Entry 8WI9 (electron microscopy, 3.50 A resolution); this record covers chains a and q of the 24 polymer chains in the assembly.

Chain a:
Molecule: 16S rRNA
Source organism: Mycolicibacterium smegmatis MC2 155
Sequence (1528 nucleotides; row label = number of the first residue in the row):
     1 UUUUUGUUUG GAGAGUUUGA UCCUGGCUCA GGACGAACGC UGGCGGCGUG CUUAACACAU
    61 GCAAGUCGAA CGGAAAGGCC CUUUCGGGGG UACUCGAGUG GCGAACGGGU GAGUAACACG
   121 UGGGUGAUCU GCCCUGCACU UUGGGAUAAG CCUGGGAAAC UGGGUCUAAU ACCGAAUACA
   181 CCCUGCUGGU CGCAUGGCCU GGUAGGGGAA AGCUUUUGCG GUGUGGGAUG GGCCCGCGGC
   241 CUAUCAGCUU GUUGGUGGGG UGAUGGCCUA CCAAGGCGAC GACGGGUAGC CGGCCUGAGA
   301 GGGUGACCGG CCACACUGGG ACUGAGAUAC GGCCCAGACU CCUACGGGAG GCAGCAGUGG
   361 GGAAUAUUGC ACAAUGGGCG CAAGCCUGAU GCAGCGACGC CGCGUGAGGG AUGACGGCCU
   421 UCGGGUUGUA AACCUCUUUC AGCACAGACG AAGCGCAAGU GACGGUAUGU GCAGAAGAAG
   481 GACCGGCCAA CUACGUGCCA GCAGCCGCGG UAAUACGUAG GGUCCGAGCG UUGUCCGGAA
   541 UUACUGGGCG UAAAGAGCUC GUAGGUGGUU UGUCGCGUUG UUCGUGAAAA CUCACAGCUU
   601 AACUGUGGGC GUGCGGGCGA UACGGGCAGA CUAGAGUACU GCAGGGGAGA CUGGAAUUCC
   661 UGGUGUAGCG GUGGAAUGCG CAGAUAUCAG GAGGAACACC GGUGGCGAAG GCGGGUCUCU
   721 GGGCAGUAAC UGACGCUGAG GAGCGAAAGC GUGGGGAGCG AACAGGAUUA GAUACCCUGG
   781 UAGUCCACGC CGUAAACGGU GGGUACUAGG UGUGGGUUUC CUUCCUUGGG AUCCGUGCCG
   841 UAGCUAACGC AUUAAGUACC CCGCCUGGGG AGUACGGCCG CAAGGCUAAA ACUCAAAGGA
   901 AUUGACGGGG GCCCGCACAA GCGGCGGAGC AUGUGGAUUA AUUCGAUGCA ACGCGAAGAA
   961 CCUUACCUGG GUUUGACAUG CACAGGACGC CGGCAGAGAU GUCGGUUCCC UUGUGGCCUG
  1021 UGUGCAGGUG GUGCAUGGCU GUCGUCAGCU CGUGUCGUGA GAUGUUGGGU UAAGUCCCGC
  1081 AACGAGCGCA ACCCUUGUCU CAUGUUGCCA GCACGUUAUG GUGGGGACUC GUGAGAGACU
  1141 GCCGGGGUCA ACUCGGAGGA AGGUGGGGAU GACGUCAAGU CAUCAUGCCC CUUAUGUCCA
  1201 GGGCUUCACA CAUGCUACAA UGGCCGGUAC AAAGGGCUGC GAUGCCGUGA GGUGGAGCGA
  1261 AUCCUUUCAA AGCCGGUCUC AGUUCGGAUC GGGGUCUGCA ACUCGACCCC GUGAAGUCGG
  1321 AGUCGCUAGU AAUCGCAGAU CAGCAACGCU GCGGUGAAUA CGUUCCCGGG CCUUGUACAC
  1381 ACCGCCCGUC ACGUCAUGAA AGUCGGUAAC ACCCGAAGCC GGUGGCCUAA CCCUUGUGGA
  1441 GGGAGCCGUC GAAGGUGGGA UCGGCGAUUG GGACGAAGUC GUAACAAGGU AGCCGUACCG
  1501 GAAGGUGCGG CUGGAUCACC UCCUUUCU
Disordered / not traced: 1-8, 1524-1528

Chain q:
Molecule: 30S ribosomal protein S16
Source organism: Mycolicibacterium smegmatis MC2 155
UniProt: A0QV37 (RS16_MYCS2); residue numbers follow UniProt; this construct covers 1-156
Chain sequence (156 residues; each row starts with the number of its first residue):
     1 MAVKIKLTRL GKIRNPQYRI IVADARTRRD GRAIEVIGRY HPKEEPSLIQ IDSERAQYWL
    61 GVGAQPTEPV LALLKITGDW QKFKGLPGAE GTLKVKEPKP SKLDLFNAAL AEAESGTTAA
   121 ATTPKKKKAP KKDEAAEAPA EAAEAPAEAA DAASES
Disordered / not traced: 1, 115-156

Chain a / chain q interface:
Pairs across the interface - 74 pairs, chain a then chain q:
  C47(a) with Lys12(q), phosphate contact; Ile13(q), phosphate contact; Arg14(q), salt bridge to the phosphate
  G48(a) with Lys12(q), phosphate contact; Ile13(q), hydrogen bond to the phosphate
  C106(a) with Arg26(q), hydrogen bond to the sugar
  G107(a) with Arg28(q), sugar contact
  G108(a) with Arg28(q), salt bridge to the phosphate
  G131(a) with Arg26(q), hydrogen bond to the base
  C132(a) with Ala2(q), hydrogen bond to the base
  C133(a) with Ala2(q), sugar contact; Gly63(q), hydrogen bond to the sugar; Gln65(q), hydrogen bond to the sugar
  C134(a) with Gly61(q), hydrogen bond to the sugar; Val62(q), sugar contact; Gly63(q), sugar contact; Gln65(q), sugar contact
  G227(a) with Val62(q), hydrogen bond to the base
  A228(a) with Val3(q), sugar contact; Tyr58(q), sugar contact
  U229(a) with Asp24(q), hydrogen bond to the sugar; Ile34(q), sugar contact
  G230(a) with Arg26(q), hydrogen bond to the sugar
  G309(a) with Arg28(q), salt bridge to the phosphate; Asp30(q), phosphate contact
  G310(a) with Arg28(q), salt bridge to the phosphate; Gly31(q), phosphate contact; Arg32(q), hydrogen bond to the sugar
  A374(a) with Tyr18(q), hydrogen bond to the sugar
  U375(a) with Leu7(q), hydrogen bond to the sugar; Tyr18(q), sugar contact; Arg29(q), hydrogen bond to the base; Pro69(q), phosphate contact
  G376(a) with Lys6(q), phosphate contact; Leu7(q), phosphate contact; Arg29(q), sugar contact; Thr67(q), hydrogen bond to the phosphate; Pro69(q), phosphate contact
  G377(a) with Lys4(q), salt bridge to the phosphate; Lys6(q), phosphate contact; Ala25(q), sugar contact; Thr67(q), phosphate contact
  U390(a) with Arg29(q), hydrogen bond to the phosphate
  G391(a) with Arg9(q), hydrogen bond to the phosphate
  C392(a) with Ile13(q), phosphate contact
  A393(a) with Ile13(q), phosphate contact; Arg14(q), salt bridge to the phosphate
  C449(a) with Lys43(q), base contact
  G450(a) with Pro16(q), sugar contact; Pro42(q), sugar contact
  A452(a) with Pro46(q), base contact; Ser47(q), base contact; Ile49(q), base contact; Ile76(q), sugar contact; Leu93(q), base contact; Lys94(q), hydrogen bond to the base
  A587(a) with Arg32(q), hydrogen bond to the base
  A588(a) with Arg19(q), hydrogen bond to the phosphate
  A589(a) with Arg19(q), salt bridge to the phosphate
  G597(a) with Lys12(q), base contact; Lys99(q), salt bridge to the phosphate
  C598(a) with Lys12(q), hydrogen bond to the base
  A602(a) with Lys12(q), base contact
  C603(a) with Lys12(q), hydrogen bond to the base
  U604(a) with Gly11(q), hydrogen bond to the phosphate; Lys12(q), sugar contact; Gln17(q), hydrogen bond to the sugar
  G605(a) with Leu10(q), phosphate contact; Gly11(q), phosphate contact; Gln17(q), hydrogen bond to the sugar; His41(q), hydrogen bond to the sugar
  U606(a) with Arg19(q), salt bridge to the phosphate; Arg39(q), salt bridge to the phosphate
  G607(a) with Arg39(q), salt bridge to the phosphate
Also at the interface, not in a pair above, chain a (40 interface residues in all): G378, A451, G453
Also at the interface, not in a pair above, chain q (47 interface residues in all): Thr27, Trp59, Val70, Ala72, Thr92

Overview:
The interface between chain a and chain q involves 40 residues on one side and 47 on the other; the contacts
include 26 hydrogen bonds and 11 salt bridges. Polar pairs include G131(a)-Arg26(q), C132(a)-Ala2(q) and
G227(a)-Val62(q).
Here chain a is 16S rRNA and chain q is 30S ribosomal protein S16, both from Mycolicibacterium smegmatis MC2
155. Entry 8WI9 (Cryo- EM structure of Mycobacterium smegmatis 30S ribosomal subunit (body 2) of 70S ribosome,
bS1 and ...) was determined by electron microscopy, deposited together with 8WHX, 8WHY, 8WI7, 8WI8, 8WIB,
8WIC, 8WID and 8WIF.
